6N4C - chains C and b of the 8 polymer chains in the assembly; structure by electron microscopy, 17.00 A resolution (very low resolution: no residue pairs are listed; an interface is given only as per-side residue counts).

# Chain C
Protein: DNA-directed RNA polymerase subunit beta
Organism: Escherichia coli K-12
Notes: EC 2.7.7.6
UniProt: A0A0A0GWV9 (A0A0A0GWV9_ECOLX); residues 2-1342 here correspond to UniProt positions 13-1353 (UniProt number = residue number + 11)
Chain sequence (1341 residues; row label = number of the first residue in the row):
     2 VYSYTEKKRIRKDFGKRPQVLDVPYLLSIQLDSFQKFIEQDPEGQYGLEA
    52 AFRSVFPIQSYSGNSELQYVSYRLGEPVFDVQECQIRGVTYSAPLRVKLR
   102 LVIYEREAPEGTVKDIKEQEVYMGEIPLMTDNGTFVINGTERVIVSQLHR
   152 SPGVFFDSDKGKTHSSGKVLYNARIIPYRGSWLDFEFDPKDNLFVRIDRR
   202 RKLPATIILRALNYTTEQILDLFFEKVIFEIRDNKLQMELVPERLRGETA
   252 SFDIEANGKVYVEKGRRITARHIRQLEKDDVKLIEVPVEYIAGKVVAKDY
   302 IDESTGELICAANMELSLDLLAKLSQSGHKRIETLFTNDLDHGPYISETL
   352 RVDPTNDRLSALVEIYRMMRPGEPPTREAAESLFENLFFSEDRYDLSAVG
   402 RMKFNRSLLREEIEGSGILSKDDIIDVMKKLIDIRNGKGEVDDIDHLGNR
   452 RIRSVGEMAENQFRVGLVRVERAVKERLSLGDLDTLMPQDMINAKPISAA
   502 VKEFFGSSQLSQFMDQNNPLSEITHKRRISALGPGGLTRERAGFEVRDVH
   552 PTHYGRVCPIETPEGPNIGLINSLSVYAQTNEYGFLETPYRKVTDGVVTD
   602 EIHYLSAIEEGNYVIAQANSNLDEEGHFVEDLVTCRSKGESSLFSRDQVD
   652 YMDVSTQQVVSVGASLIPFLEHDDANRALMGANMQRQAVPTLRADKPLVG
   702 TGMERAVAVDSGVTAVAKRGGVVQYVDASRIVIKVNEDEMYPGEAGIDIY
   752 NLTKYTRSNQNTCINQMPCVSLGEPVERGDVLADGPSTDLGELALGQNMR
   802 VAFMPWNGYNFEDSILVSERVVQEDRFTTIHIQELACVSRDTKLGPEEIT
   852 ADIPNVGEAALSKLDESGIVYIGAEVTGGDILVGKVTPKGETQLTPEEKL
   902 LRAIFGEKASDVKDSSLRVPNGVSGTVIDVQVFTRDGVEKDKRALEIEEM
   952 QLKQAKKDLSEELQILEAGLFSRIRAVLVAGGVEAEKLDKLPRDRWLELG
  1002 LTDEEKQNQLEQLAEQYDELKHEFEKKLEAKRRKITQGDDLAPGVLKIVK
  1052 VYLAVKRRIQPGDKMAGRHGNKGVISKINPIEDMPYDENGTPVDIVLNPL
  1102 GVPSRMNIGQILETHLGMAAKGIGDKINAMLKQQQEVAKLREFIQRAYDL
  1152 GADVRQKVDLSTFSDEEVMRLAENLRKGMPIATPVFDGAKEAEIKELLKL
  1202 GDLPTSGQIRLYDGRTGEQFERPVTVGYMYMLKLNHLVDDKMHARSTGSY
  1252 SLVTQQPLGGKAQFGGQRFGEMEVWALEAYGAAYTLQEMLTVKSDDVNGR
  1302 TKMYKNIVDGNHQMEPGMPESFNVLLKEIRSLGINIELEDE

# Chain b
Molecule: 94-nt DNA strand
Sequence (94 nucleotides; row label = number of the first residue in the row; the depositors numbered this strand downwards along its sequence, so these rows (ascending numbers) run in the REVERSE of the deposited 5'-to-3' order):
    1B T
    2B T
    3B A
    4B G
    5B A
    6B T
    7B A
    8B G
    9B T
   10B G
   11B G
   12B C
   13B G
   14B T
   15B T
   16B C
   17B C
   18B C
   19B T
   20B A
   21B T
   22B T
   23B T
   24B A
   25B T
   26B A
   27B G
   28B A
   29B T
   30B T
   31B G
   32B T
   33B G
   34B G
   35B C
   36B A
   37B C
   38B G
   39B C
   40B A
   41B C
   42B A
   43B A
   44B C
   45B T
   46B G
   47B A
   48B T
   49B A
   50B A
   51B A
   52B A
   53B T
   54B G
   55B G
   56B A
   57B G
   58B A
   59B C
   60B C
   61B G
   62B C
   63B C
   64B A
   65B C
   66B T
   67B A
   68B T
   69B T
   70B A
   71B C
   72B C
   73B A
   74B A
   75B C
   76B G
   77B T
   78B A
   79B C
   80B A
   81B T
   82B G
   83B A
   84B T
   85B T
   86B C
   87B C
   88B T
   89B C
   90B C
   91B A
   92B A
   93B C
   94B A

# Chain C / chain b interface
At this resolution (17 A) residue pairs are not listed: 25 residues of chain C and 17 of chain b lie at the interface.

# In short
Chain C and chain b form an interface of 25 and 17 residues respectively.
Here chain C is DNA-directed RNA polymerase subunit beta (Escherichia coli K-12) and chain b is a 94-nt DNA
strand. Entry 6N4C (EM structure of the DNA wrapping in bacterial open transcription initiation complex) was
determined by electron microscopy.
